PDB entry 8GJ0 | electron microscopy, 2.90 A resolution | chains A and B of the 10 polymer chains in the assembly

# Chain A
Protein: DNA polymerase III subunit delta
From: Escherichia coli K-12
Notes: EC 2.7.7.7
UniProt: P28630 (HOLA_ECOLI); numbering as in UniProt (aligned over 1-343)
Sequence (343 residues; row label = number of the first residue in the row):
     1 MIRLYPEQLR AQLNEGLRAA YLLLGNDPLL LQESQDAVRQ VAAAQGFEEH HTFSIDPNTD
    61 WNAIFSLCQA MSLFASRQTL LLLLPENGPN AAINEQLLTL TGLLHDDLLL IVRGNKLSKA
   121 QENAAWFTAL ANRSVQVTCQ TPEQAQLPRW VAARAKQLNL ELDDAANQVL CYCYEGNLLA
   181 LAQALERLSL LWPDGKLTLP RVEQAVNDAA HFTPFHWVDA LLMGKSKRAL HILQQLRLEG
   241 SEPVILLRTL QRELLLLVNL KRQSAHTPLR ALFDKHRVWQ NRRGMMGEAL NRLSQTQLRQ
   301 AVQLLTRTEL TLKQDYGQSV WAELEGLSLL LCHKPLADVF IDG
Reported in the primary citation:
  - binding site for Template: Trp279

# Chain B
Protein: DNA polymerase III subunit tau
From: Escherichia coli K-12
Notes: EC 2.7.7.7
UniProt: P06710 (DPO3X_ECOLI); residues 1-643 here = UniProt positions 1-643
Sequence (643 residues; row label = number of the first residue in the row):
     1 MSYQVLARKW RPQTFADVVG QEHVLTALAN GLSLGRIHHA YLFSGTRGVG KTSIARLLAK
    61 GLNCETGITA TPCGVCDNCR EIEQGRFVDL IEIDAASRTK VEDTRDLLDN VQYAPARGRF
   121 KVYLIDEVHM LSRHSFNALL KTLEEPPEHV KFLLATTDPQ KLPVTILSRC LQFHLKALDV
   181 EQIRHQLEHI LNEEHIAHEP RALQLLARAA EGSLRDALSL TDQAIASGDG QVSTQAVSAM
   241 LGTLDDDQAL SLVEAMVEAN GERVMALINE AAARGIEWEA LLVEMLGLLH RIAMVQLSPA
   301 ALGNDMAAIE LRMRELARTI PPTDIQLYYQ TLLIGRKELP YAPDRRMGVE MTLLRALAFH
   361 PRMPLPEPEV PRQSFAPVAP TAVMTPTQVP PQPQSAPQQA PTVPLPETTS QVLAARQQLQ
   421 RVQGATKAKK SEPAAATRAR PVNNAALERL ASVTDRVQAR PVPSALEKAP AKKEAYRWKA
   481 TTPVMQQKEV VATPKALKKA LEHEKTPELA AKLAAEAIER DPWAAQVSQL SLPKLVEQVA
   541 LNAWKEESDN AVCLHLRSSQ RHLNNRGAQQ KLAEALSMLK GSTVELTIVE DDNPAVRTPL
   601 EWRQAIYEEK LAQARESIIA DNNIQTLRRF FDAELDEESI RPI
Unresolved in the structure: 1, 367-643
Ion coordination: Mg2+: Thr52 (together with ADP); Zn2+: Cys64, Cys73, Cys76, Cys79
Small-molecule neighbours:
  - ADP (adenosine-5'-diphosphate): Ala7, Arg8, Trp10, Arg11, Pro12, Val18, Val19, Gln21, Thr46, Arg47, Gly48, Val49, Gly50, Lys51, Thr52, Ser53, Leu178, Leu214, Arg215, Leu218
  - tetrafluoroaluminate (ALF): Arg47, Gly48, Lys51, Thr52, Glu127, Thr157, Arg215
Curated features (UniProtKB/Swiss-Prot):
  - binding site (ATP): Gly45 to Thr52
  - binding site (Zn(2+)): Cys64, Cys73, Cys76, Cys79

# Interface between chain A and chain B
Contacting residue pairs (32; chain A residue first):
  Pro28(A) - Val164(B)  hydrophobic
  Gln32(A) - Ser168(B)  hydrogen bond
  Leu179(A) - Ser168(B)
  Gln183(A) - Leu167(B)  hydrogen bond (side chain-backbone)
  Gln183(A) - Cys170(B)  hydrogen bond (side chain-backbone)
  Gln183(A) - Gln172(B)  hydrogen bond
  Arg187(A) - Gln172(B)
  Arg187(A) - Phe173(B)
  Leu190(A) - Asn30(B)  hydrogen bond (backbone-side chain)
  Leu190(A) - Arg36(B)
  Leu191(A) - His23(B)
  Leu191(A) - Thr26(B)
  Leu191(A) - Ala27(B)
  Leu191(A) - Asn30(B)  hydrogen bond (backbone-side chain)
  Gln204(A) - Lys176(B)  hydrogen bond (backbone-side chain)
  Asn207(A) - His174(B)
  Asn207(A) - Lys176(B)
  Leu230(A) - Ala300(B)
  Gln234(A) - Gly303(B)
  Gln234(A) - Asn304(B)
  Arg237(A) - Arg291(B)
  Ala322(A) - His290(B)
  Glu325(A) - Met294(B)
  Gly326(A) - Met294(B)
  Leu329(A) - Met294(B)  hydrophobic
  Leu329(A) - Leu297(B)  hydrophobic
  Ala337(A) - Gln326(B)
  Val339(A) - Gln326(B)
  Phe340(A) - His290(B)
  Phe340(A) - Ala293(B)  hydrophobic
  Phe340(A) - Gln326(B)
  Phe340(A) - Tyr329(B)  hydrophobic
Other interface residues (no listed pair), chain A (29 interface residues in all): Thr52, Glu186, Pro193, Ala205, Lys227, Leu238, Glu239, Gln318, Lys334, Leu336
Other interface residues (no listed pair), chain B (28 interface residues in all): Glu144, Gln160, Leu171, Val283, Ala301

# In short
29 residues of chain A face 28 of chain B across their interface, with 7 hydrogen bonds. Polar contacts
include Gln32(A)-Ser168(B), Gln183(A)-Leu167(B) and Gln183(A)-Cys170(B). Chain B binds ADP and
tetrafluoroaluminate. UniProt lists 8 ATP-binding residues and 4 Zn2+-binding residues on chain B. The paper
reports a binding site for Template at Trp279(A).
Here chain A is DNA polymerase III subunit delta and chain B is DNA polymerase III subunit tau, both from
Escherichia coli K-12. Entry 8GJ0 (E. coli clamp loader with open clamp on primed template DNA (form 1)) was
determined by electron microscopy, deposited together with 8GIY, 8GIZ, 8GJ1, 8GJ2 and 8GJ3.
